4JTD - chains A and B; structure by X-ray diffraction, 2.54 A resolution.

Chain A:
Molecule: Voltage-gated potassium channel subunit beta-2
From: Rattus norvegicus
Reference sequence: P62483 (KCAB2_RAT); residues 36-367 here = UniProt positions 36-367
Chain sequence (333 residues; each row starts with the number of its first residue):
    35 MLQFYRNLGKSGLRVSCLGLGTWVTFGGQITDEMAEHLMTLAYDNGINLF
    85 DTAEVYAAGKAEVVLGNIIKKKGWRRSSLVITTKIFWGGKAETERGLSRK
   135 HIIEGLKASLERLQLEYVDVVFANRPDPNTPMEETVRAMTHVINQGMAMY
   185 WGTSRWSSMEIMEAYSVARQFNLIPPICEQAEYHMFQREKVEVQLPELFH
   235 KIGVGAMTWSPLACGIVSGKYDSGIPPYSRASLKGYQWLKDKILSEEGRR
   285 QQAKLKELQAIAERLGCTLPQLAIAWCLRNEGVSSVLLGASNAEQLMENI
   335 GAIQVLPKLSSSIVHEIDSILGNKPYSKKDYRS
Not modelled in the structure: 35, 362-367
Differences from the reference sequence: expression tag (35)
Curated features (UniProtKB/Swiss-Prot):
  - active site: Tyr90 (Proton donor/acceptor)
  - binding site (NADP(+)): Thr56, Trp57, Gln63, Asp85, Asn158, Ser188, Arg189, Gln214, Trp243, Ser244, Pro245, Leu246, Ala247, Cys248, Lys254, Tyr262, Arg264, Gly323, Ser325, Gln329 and 2 more in UniProt
  - modified residue: Ser112 (Phosphoserine), Lys124 (N6-acetyllysine)
  - mutagenesis: Tyr90 (Y90F: Abolishes enzyme activity, but has no effect on NADPH binding)
Residues lining bound ligands: NADP (NAP; NADP nicotinamide-adenine-dinucleotide phosphate): Gly55, Thr56, Trp57, Thr59, Gln63, Asp85, Tyr90, Lys118, Asn158, Ser188, Arg189, Gln214, Trp243, Ser244, Pro245, Leu246, Ala247, Cys248, Gly249, Ser252, Lys254, Tyr255, Tyr262, Ser263, Arg264, Pro304, Leu321, Leu322, Gly323, Ala324, Ser325, Gln329, Glu332, Asn333

Chain B:
Molecule: Potassium voltage-gated channel subfamily A member 2, Potassium voltage-gated channel subfamily B member 1
From: Rattus norvegicus
Reference sequence: chimeric construct of P63142, P15387: residues 1-266 from P63142 (KCNA2_RAT) positions 1-266 (same numbers); residues 267-299 from P15387 positions 274-306 (UniProt number = residue number + 7); residues 300-495 from P63142 (KCNA2_RAT) positions 304-499 (UniProt number = residue number + 4)
Chain sequence (514 residues; each row starts with the number of its first residue; numbers below 1 keep their minus sign (Met-18 is residue -18)):
   -18 MAHHHHHHHHHHGLVPRGSMTVATGDPVDEAAALPGHPQDTYDPEADHES
    32 SERVVINISGLRFETQLKTLAQFPETLLGDPKKRMRYFDPLRNEYFFDRN
    82 RPSFDAILYYYQSGGRLRRPVNVPLDIFSEEIRFYELGEEAMEMFREDEG
   132 YIKEEERPLPENEFQRQVWLLFEYPESSGPARIIAIVSVMVILISIVSFC
   182 LETLPIFRDENEDMHGGGVTFHTYSQSTIGYQQSTSFTDPFFIVETLCII
   232 WFSFEFLVRFFACPSKAGFFTNIMNIIDIVAIIPYYVTIFLTESNKSVLQ
   282 FQNVRRVVQIFRIMRILRIFKLSRHSKGLQILGQTLKASMRELGLLIFFL
   332 FIGVILFSSAVYFAEADERDSQFPSIPDAFWWAVVSMTTVGYGDMVPTTI
   382 GGKIVGSLCAIAGVLTIALPVPVIVSNFNYFYHRETEGEEQAQYLQVTSS
   432 PKIPSSPDLKKSRSASTISKSDYMEIQEGVNNSNEDFREENLKTANSTLA
   482 NTNYVNITKMLTDV
Not modelled in the structure: -18 to 31, 418-495
Differences from the reference sequence: expression tag (-18 to 0); engineered mutation Ser31 (Cys in P63142), Ser32 (Cys in P63142), Gln207 (Asn in P63142), Ser431 (Cys435 in P63142), Ser478 (Cys482 in P63142)
Metal / ion sites: K+ site 1: Thr370, Val371; K+ site 2 near Thr370 (its only coordinating residue here); K+ site 3: Val371, Gly372; K+ site 4 near Tyr373 (its only coordinating residue here)
Residues lining bound ligands:
  - phosphatidylglycerol (PGW; (1R)-2-{[(S)-{[(2S)-2,3-dihydroxypropyl]oxy}(hydroxy)phosphoryl]oxy}-1-[(hexadecanoyloxy)methyl]ethyl (9Z)-octadec-9-enoate), molecule 1: Val170, Leu174, Leu303, His306, Ser307, Lys308, Gly309, Arg322, Gly325, Leu326, Ile328, Phe329
  - phosphatidylglycerol (PGW), molecule 2: Ile175, Leu182, Phe188, Pro221, Phe222, Val225
  - phosphatidylglycerol (PGW), molecule 3: Ile177, Val178, Leu182, Phe332, Pro358, Phe361, Ile381
  - phosphatidylglycerol (PGW), molecule 4: Gln214, Ser215, Thr216, Phe218, Phe223, Tyr266, Ile270, Glu274
  - phosphatidylglycerol (PGW), molecule 5: Ile254, Met255, Phe301, Ser304, Lys308, Leu310, Gln311, Gly314, Gln315, Lys318, Arg415, Glu416
  - phosphatidylglycerol (PGW), molecule 6: Ile257, Ile260, Ile264, Phe292
  - phosphatidylglycerol (PGW), molecule 7: Ile291, Met295, Leu298
  - phosphatidylglycerol (PGW), molecule 8: Ile294, Ala341, Phe344, Ala345
  - phosphatidylglycerol (PGW), molecule 9: Phe301, Leu313, Phe330, Ile333, Gly334, Leu337, Thr397
  - phosphatidylglycerol (PGW), molecule 10: Leu313, Leu317, Leu324, Ile328, Ala393, Leu396, Thr397
  - phosphatidylglycerol (PGW), molecule 11: Ile328, Pro358, Asp359, Phe361, Trp362, Val365, Ile381, Lys384, Ile385, Ser388, Leu389, Ile392

How chain A and chain B interact:
Residue-residue contacts (12):
  Met196(A) - Asn74(B)
  Tyr199(A) - Phe69(B)
  Tyr199(A) - Pro71(B)  hydrogen bond (side chain-backbone)
  Tyr199(A) - Asn74(B)
  Ser200(A) - Asn74(B)
  Arg203(A) - Pro71(B)  hydrogen bond (side chain-backbone)
  Arg203(A) - Leu72(B)
  Glu231(A) - Met66(B)
  Lys235(A) - Met66(B)
  Lys235(A) - Phe69(B)
  Lys235(A) - Pro71(B)
  Lys235(A) - Tyr76(B)  hydrogen bond
Other interface residues (no listed pair), chain A (8 interface residues in all): His234, Ile236
Other interface residues (no listed pair), chain B (9 interface residues in all): Glu33, Pro62, Asp70

Overview:
The interface between chain A and chain B involves 8 residues on one side and 9 on the other; the contacts
include 3 hydrogen bonds. Among the polar pairs are Tyr199(A)-Pro71(B), Arg203(A)-Pro71(B) and
Lys235(A)-Tyr76(B). Chain A binds NADP.
Chain A is Voltage-gated potassium channel subunit beta-2 and chain B is Potassium voltage-gated channel
subfamily A member 2, Potassium voltage-gated channel subfamily B member 1, both from Rattus norvegicus; the
structure, Crystal structure of Kv1.2-2.1 paddle chimera channel in complex with Lys27Met mutant of
Charybdotoxin, was determined by X-ray diffraction together with 4JTA and 4JTC from the same study.
